Entry 3HPY (X-ray diffraction, 1.94 A resolution); this record covers chains B and D of the 4 polymer chains in the assembly.

# Chain B (and D)
Molecule: Catechol 2,3-dioxygenase
Organism: Pseudomonas sp. KL28
Notes: EC 1.13.11.2; chain D of this document is another copy of the same molecule, construct and numbering; everything in this record applies to it too
UniProt: Q7WYF5 (Q7WYF5_9PSED); numbering as in UniProt (aligned over 1-309)
Chain sequence (309 residues; row label = number of the first residue in the row):
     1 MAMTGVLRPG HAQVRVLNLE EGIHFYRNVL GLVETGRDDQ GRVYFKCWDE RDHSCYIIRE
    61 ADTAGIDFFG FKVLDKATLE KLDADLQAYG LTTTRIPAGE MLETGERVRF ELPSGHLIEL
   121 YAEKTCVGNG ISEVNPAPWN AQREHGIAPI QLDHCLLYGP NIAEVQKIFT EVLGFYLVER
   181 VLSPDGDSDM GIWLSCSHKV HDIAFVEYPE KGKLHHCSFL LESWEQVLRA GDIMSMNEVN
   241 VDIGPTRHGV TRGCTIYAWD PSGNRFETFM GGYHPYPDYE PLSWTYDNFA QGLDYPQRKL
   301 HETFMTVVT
Disordered / not traced: 1, 290-309 (chain D: 1, 298-309)
Bound ions: Fe ion: His154, His216, Glu267 (together with 4-methylcatechol)
Residues lining bound ligands: 4-methylcatechol (MCT): His154, Leu156, Trp193, His201, His216, His248, Val250, Thr251, Tyr257, Glu267, Phe289
What the authors report for this chain:
  - binding site for 4-methylcatechol: Trp193, His248, Val250, Tyr257, Phe289
  - specificity-determining residues: Leu156, Val181, Trp193, Val206, Val250, Phe289, Leu293
  - mutagenesis - H201A, H201N, H248A, H248N, Y257F: abolished catalytic activity on 4-methylcatechol
  - catalytic residues: His201, His248, Tyr257

# Interface between chain B and chain D
Contacting residue pairs (17):
  Pro138(B) - Asp232(D)
  Trp139(B) - Asp232(D)  hydrogen bond
  Trp139(B) - Ile233(D)  hydrophobic
  Trp139(B) - Met236(D)
  Arg143(B) - Arg229(D)
  Glu144(B) - Glu144(D)
  Glu144(B) - Arg229(D)  salt bridge
  Ser223(B) - Glu225(D)  hydrogen bond
  Glu225(B) - Ser223(D)  hydrogen bond
  Glu225(B) - Glu225(D)
  Arg229(B) - Trp139(D)
  Arg229(B) - Arg143(D)
  Arg229(B) - Glu144(D)  salt bridge
  Asp232(B) - Pro138(D)
  Asp232(B) - Trp139(D)  hydrogen bond
  Ile233(B) - Trp139(D)  hydrophobic
  Met236(B) - Trp139(D)
Interface residues without a listed pair, chain D (11 interface residues in all): Ala137

# Overview
10 residues of chain B and 11 residues of chain D are in contact, with 4 hydrogen bonds and 2 salt bridges.
Among the polar pairs are Glu144(B)-Arg229(D), Trp139(B)-Asp232(D) and Ser223(B)-Glu225(D). From the paper:
catalytic residues His201(B), His248(B) and Tyr257(B); H201A, H201N and H248A of chain B, among others,
abolish catalytic activity on 4-methylcatechol; 5 substitutions were tested in all.
Chain B and chain D are both Catechol 2,3-dioxygenase (Pseudomonas sp. KL28); the structure, Crystal Structure
Analysis of the 2,3-dioxygenase LapB from Pseudomonas in the complex with 4-methylcatechol, was determined by
X-ray diffraction, deposited together with 3HPV and 3HQ0.
